PDB entry 6KTS | X-ray diffraction, 1.65 A resolution | chains C and B of the 6 polymer chains in the assembly

# Chain C
Protein: Glycoprotein 41
UniProtKB: Q6TAN7 (Q6TAN7_9HIV1); residues 628-661 here correspond to UniProt positions 626-659 (UniProt number = residue number - 2)
Chain sequence (35 residues; each row starts with the number of its first residue):
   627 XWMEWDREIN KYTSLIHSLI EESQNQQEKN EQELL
Construct notes: acetylation (627); engineered mutation Lys637 (Asn635 in Q6TAN7)
Modified positions: ACE (acetyl group) at position 627

# Chain B
Protein: Envelope glycoprotein
UniProtKB: C7F2J9 (C7F2J9_9HIV1); residues 546-581 here correspond to UniProt positions 2-37 (UniProt number = residue number - 544)
Chain sequence (37 residues; row label = number of the first residue in the row):
   545 XSGIVQQQNN LLRAIEAQQH LLQLTVWGIK QLQARIL
Construct notes: acetylation (545)
Modified positions: ACE (acetyl group) at position 545

# Interface between chain C and chain B
Pairs across the interface (17):
  Trp628(C) with Ile573(B), hydrophobic; Gln577(B); Leu581(B)
  Trp631(C) with Ile573(B), hydrophobic
  Thr639(C) with Gln567(B), hydrogen bond
  Ile642(C) with Gln563(B)
  Ile646(C) with Glu560(B)
  Ser649(C) with Leu556(B)
  Gln650(C) with Glu560(B), hydrogen bond
  Gln653(C) with Val549(B), hydrogen bond (side chain-backbone); Gln552(B); Asn553(B)
  Asn656(C) with Gln552(B)
  Glu657(C) with Val549(B)
  Leu660(C) with ACE_545(B); Ser546(B); Val549(B), hydrophobic
Interface residues without a listed pair, chain C (13 interface residues in all): Asp632, Ile635
Interface residues without a listed pair, chain B (15 interface residues in all): Ile559, Val570, Lys574

# In short
13 residues of chain C face 15 of chain B across their interface, with 3 hydrogen bonds. Among the polar pairs
are Thr639(C)-Gln567(B), Gln650(C)-Glu560(B) and Gln653(C)-Val549(B).
Chain C is Glycoprotein 41 and chain B is Envelope glycoprotein; the structure, Structure of C34N126K/N36, was
determined by X-ray diffraction.
